7K0Z - chains C and D; structure by X-ray diffraction, 3.20 A resolution.

== Chain C ==
Protein: T cell receptor mu chain
Organism: Monodelphis domestica
Chain sequence (349 residues; numbered 1 to 349; the number before each row is that of its first residue):
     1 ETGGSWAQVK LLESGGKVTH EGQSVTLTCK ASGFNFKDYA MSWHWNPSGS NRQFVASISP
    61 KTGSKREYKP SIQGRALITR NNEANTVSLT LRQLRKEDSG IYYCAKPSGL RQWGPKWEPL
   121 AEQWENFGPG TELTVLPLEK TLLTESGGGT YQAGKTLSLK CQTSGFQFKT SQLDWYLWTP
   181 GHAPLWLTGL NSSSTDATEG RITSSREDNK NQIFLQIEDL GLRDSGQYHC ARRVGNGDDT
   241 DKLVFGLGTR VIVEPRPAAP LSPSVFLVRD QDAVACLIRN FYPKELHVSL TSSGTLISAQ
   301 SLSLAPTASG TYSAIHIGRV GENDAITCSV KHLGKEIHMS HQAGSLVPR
Not modelled in the structure: 1-10, 106-119, 292, 344-349
Disulfides: Cys29-Cys104, Cys161-Cys230, Cys276-Cys328
Glycans and other covalent adducts: N-acetylglucosamine (NAG) linked to Asn191

== Chain D ==
Protein: T cell receptor gamma chain
Organism: Monodelphis domestica
Chain sequence (236 residues; row label = number of the first residue in the row):
     1 ETGSCAHMKQ QVSFTGIQGD SARITCQVSN AVSYWIHWYR FQDGKPPQRL LCLSRESGEL
    61 LFDEGFGSNK FHAFKDQFNG EKFILLIKKL EVRDSGMYYC AIWDWDGLVK VFGEGTRLIV
   121 TESAFKKKPP KPIFFLPTSE EIKQKQSGTY ICLLEDFFPN VVKTYWKEDG NSQPLDAQFG
   181 PITGGGNSYS QVSWLTVKED VLRKNLTYFY QHEDLGMEPK AFSISSVREK GSLVPR
Not modelled in the structure: 1-3, 169-170, 225-236
Disulfides: Cys26-Cys100

== Interface between chain C and chain D ==
Contacting residue pairs - 73 pairs, chain C then chain D:
  Gln172(C) with Leu108(D)
  Tyr176(C) with Lys110(D), hydrogen bond (side chain-backbone); Phe112(D), hydrophobic
  Trp178(C) with Phe41(D), hydrophobic; Pro47(D), hydrophobic; Tyr99(D), hydrophobic
  His182(C) with Glu114(D)
  Ala183(C) with Phe112(D); Gly113(D); Glu114(D)
  Pro184(C) with Tyr99(D); Phe112(D); Gly113(D)
  Trp186(C) with Val109(D), hydrophobic
  His229(C) with Pro47(D)
  Arg233(C) with Trp103(D); Gly107(D), hydrogen bond (side chain-backbone)
  Asp239(C) with Ser33(D), hydrogen bond; Trp35(D); His37(D), hydrogen bond (backbone-side chain); Trp103(D), hydrogen bond (backbone-side chain)
  Thr240(C) with Trp35(D); His37(D); Arg49(D), hydrogen bond (backbone-side chain); Leu61(D)
  Asp241(C) with His37(D), hydrogen bond (backbone-side chain); Arg49(D); Trp103(D), hydrogen bond (backbone-side chain); Lys110(D)
  Lys242(C) with Tyr39(D); Arg49(D); Asp63(D), salt bridge; Lys110(D)
  Leu243(C) with Tyr39(D), hydrogen bond (backbone-side chain); Trp103(D), hydrophobic; Lys110(D)
  Phe245(C) with Tyr39(D), hydrophobic; Pro46(D); Pro47(D); Phe112(D), hydrophobic
  Gly246(C) with Pro46(D); Pro47(D)
  Leu247(C) with Gly44(D); Pro46(D)
  Phe266(C) with Glu140(D); Glu141(D); Gln144(D)
  Val268(C) with Phe135(D), hydrophobic; Leu136(D); Thr138(D)
  Asp270(C) with Phe134(D); Phe135(D)
  Ala273(C) with Phe135(D)
  Ala275(C) with Phe135(D), hydrophobic
  Leu277(C) with Thr149(D); Ile151(D), hydrophobic
  Arg279(C) with Ser147(D), hydrogen bond; Thr149(D), hydrogen bond; Thr196(D)
  Ser303(C) with Gly180(D); Val192(D); Trp194(D)
  Ala305(C) with Gln178(D); Phe179(D); Trp194(D), hydrophobic
  Pro306(C) with Gln178(D)
  Thr307(C) with Gln178(D), hydrogen bond
  Ala308(C) with Asp176(D)
  Ser313(C) with Trp194(D)
  Ile315(C) with Ile151(D), hydrophobic; Trp194(D), hydrophobic
  Ile317(C) with Phe135(D), hydrophobic; Leu153(D), hydrophobic
Also at the interface, not in a pair above, chain C (39 interface residues in all): Asp174, Leu267, Ser301, Leu304, Ala314, Met339, His341
Also at the interface, not in a pair above, chain D (45 interface residues in all): Lys45, Cys52, Ile133, Lys145, Gly148, Pro181, Thr183

== Summary ==
39 residues of chain C and 45 residues of chain D are in contact; the contacts include 12 hydrogen bonds and 1
salt bridge. Among the polar pairs are Lys242(C)-Asp63(D), Tyr176(C)-Lys110(D) and Arg233(C)-Gly107(D).
Chain C is T cell receptor mu chain and chain D is T cell receptor gamma chain, both from Monodelphis
domestica; the structure, Marsupial T cell receptor Spl_157, was determined by X-ray diffraction, deposited
together with 7K0X and 7L15.
